PDB entry 7X35 | electron microscopy, 3.19 A resolution | chains H and L of the 5 polymer chains in the assembly

== Chain H ==
Molecule: 8A10 heavy chain
Organism: Mus musculus
Amino-acid sequence (118 residues; row label = number of the first residue in the row):
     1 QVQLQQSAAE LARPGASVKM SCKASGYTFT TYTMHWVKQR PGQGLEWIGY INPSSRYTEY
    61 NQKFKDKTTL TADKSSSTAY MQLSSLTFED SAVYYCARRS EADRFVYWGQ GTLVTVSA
Unresolved in the structure: 1
Disulfides: Cys22-Cys96

== Chain L ==
Molecule: 8A10 light chain
Organism: Mus musculus
Amino-acid sequence (108 residues; numbered 1 to 108; the number before each row is that of its first residue):
     1 DIQMTQTKSS LSASLGDRVT ISCRASQDIS NYLNWYQQKP DGSVKLLIYY TSTLHSGVPS
    61 RFSGSGSGTD YSLTINSLEQ EDIATYFCQQ GNTFPFTFGG GTKLEIRR
Disulfides: Cys23-Cys88

== Chain H / chain L interface ==
Residue-residue contacts (23; chain H residue first):
  Gln39(H) - Gln38(L)  hydrogen bond
  Gln39(H) - Phe87(L)
  Leu45(H) - Phe87(L)  hydrophobic
  Leu45(H) - Phe98(L)
  Trp47(H) - Phe94(L)  hydrophobic
  Trp47(H) - Pro95(L)  hydrophobic
  Trp47(H) - Phe96(L)
  Asn61(H) - Pro95(L)
  Tyr95(H) - Gln38(L)  hydrogen bond
  Tyr95(H) - Gly42(L)  hydrogen bond (side chain-backbone)
  Ala102(H) - Phe96(L)
  Asp103(H) - Tyr32(L)
  Asp103(H) - Asn34(L)  hydrogen bond (backbone-side chain)
  Asp103(H) - Tyr36(L)
  Asp103(H) - Gln89(L)  hydrogen bond (backbone-side chain)
  Asp103(H) - Gly91(L)
  Arg104(H) - Tyr49(L)  hydrogen bond (side chain-backbone)
  Phe105(H) - Tyr36(L)  hydrogen bond (backbone-side chain)
  Phe105(H) - Leu46(L)
  Phe105(H) - Gln89(L)
  Phe105(H) - Phe96(L)  hydrophobic
  Val106(H) - His55(L)
  Trp108(H) - Val44(L)
Other interface residues (no listed pair), chain H (19 interface residues in all): His35, Val37, Gly44, Glu46, Glu59, Tyr60, Arg99, Gln110
Other interface residues (no listed pair), chain L (18 interface residues in all): Tyr50, Gly99

== Summary ==
19 residues of chain H face 18 of chain L across their interface, with 7 hydrogen bonds. Polar contacts
include Gln39(H)-Gln38(L), Tyr95(H)-Gln38(L) and Tyr95(H)-Gly42(L).
Here chain H is 8A10 heavy chain and chain L is 8A10 light chain, both from Mus musculus. Entry 7X35 (Cryo-EM
structure of Coxsackievirus B1 A-particle in complex with nAb 8A10 (CVB1-A:8A10)) was determined by electron
microscopy, deposited together with 7X2G, 7X2I, 7X2O, 7X2T, 7X2W, 7X37 and 7 further entries.
